7U6Y - chains B and C of the 5 polymer chains in the assembly; structure by electron microscopy, 7.40 A resolution (low resolution: residue-level contacts below are approximate; hydrogen-bond / salt-bridge calls are withheld).

== Chain B (and C) ==
Name: ATP-sensitive inward rectifier potassium channel 11
Organism: Rattus norvegicus
Notes: chain C of this document is another copy of the same molecule, construct and numbering; everything in this record applies to it too
UniProtKB: P70673 (KCJ11_RAT); residues 1-390 here = UniProt positions 1-390
Sequence (390 residues; numbered 1 to 390; the number before each row is that of its first residue):
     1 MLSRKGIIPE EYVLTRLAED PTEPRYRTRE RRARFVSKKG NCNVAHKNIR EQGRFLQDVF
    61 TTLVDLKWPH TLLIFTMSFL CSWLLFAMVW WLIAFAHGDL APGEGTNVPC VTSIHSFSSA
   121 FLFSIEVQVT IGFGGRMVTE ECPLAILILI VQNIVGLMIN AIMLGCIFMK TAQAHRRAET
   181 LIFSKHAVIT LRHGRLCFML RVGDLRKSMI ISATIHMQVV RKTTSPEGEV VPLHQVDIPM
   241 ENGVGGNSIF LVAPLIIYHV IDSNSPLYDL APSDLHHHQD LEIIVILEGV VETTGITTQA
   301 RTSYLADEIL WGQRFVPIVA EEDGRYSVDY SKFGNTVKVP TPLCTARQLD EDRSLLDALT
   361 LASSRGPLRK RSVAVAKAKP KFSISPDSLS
Not modelled in the structure: 1-32, 354-390 (chain C: 1-30, 354-390)
Small-molecule neighbours:
  - ATP (adenosine-5'-triphosphate), molecule 1: Asn48, Ile49, Arg50
  - ATP, molecule 2: Ile182, Phe183, Lys185, Tyr330, Ser331, Phe333, Gly334

== Interface between chain B and chain C ==
Pairs across the interface (24):
  Ala45(B) - Tyr326(C)
  Ala45(B) - Ser327(C)
  Ala45(B) - Val328(C)
  His46(B) - Val328(C)
  Lys47(B) - Val328(C)
  Lys47(B) - Asp329(C)
  Lys47(B) - Tyr330(C)
  Asn48(B) - Asp329(C)
  Asn48(B) - Tyr330(C)
  Asn48(B) - Ser331(C)
  Thr130(B) - Val129(C)
  Thr130(B) - Thr130(C)
  Ile131(B) - Ile131(C)
  Gly132(B) - Ile131(C)
  Gly132(B) - Gly132(C)
  Phe133(B) - Phe133(C)
  Gly134(B) - Phe133(C)
  Met137(B) - Phe133(C)
  Pro226(B) - His193(C)
  Glu227(B) - Leu191(C)
  Val230(B) - Pro317(C)
  Pro232(B) - Val319(C)
  Asp237(B) - Gly243(C)
  Asp237(B) - Val244(C)
Also at the interface, not in a pair above, chain B (21 interface residues in all): Val44, Ile49, Glu140, Ala161, Gly165, Ser225
Also at the interface, not in a pair above, chain C (22 interface residues in all): Ser118, Ser119, Ile167, Phe168, Ile318

== Summary ==
The interface between chain B and chain C involves 21 residues on one side and 22 on the other. Ligands of
chain B: ATP.
Both chains are ATP-sensitive inward rectifier potassium channel 11 (Rattus norvegicus). Entry 7U6Y (Cryo-EM
structure of the pancreatic ATP-sensitive potassium channel in the presence of glibenclamide and ATP with ...)
was determined by electron microscopy (same publication as 7TYS, 7TYT, 7U1E, 7U1Q, 7U1S, 7U24 and 4 further
entries).
